4GLN - chains D and F of the 4 polymer chains in the assembly; structure by X-ray diffraction, 1.60 A resolution.

== Chain D ==
Name: D-RFX001
Sequence (56 residues; numbered 1 to 56; the number before each row is that of its first residue):
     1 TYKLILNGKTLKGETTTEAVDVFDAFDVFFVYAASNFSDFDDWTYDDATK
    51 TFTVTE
Modified / non-standard residues: T1, T10, T15, T16, T17, T44, T49, T51, T53, T55 (D-threonine; DTH); Y2, Y32, Y45 (D-tyrosine; DTY); K3, K9, K12, K50 (D-lysine; DLY); L4, L6, L11 (D-leucine; DLE); I5 (D-isoleucine; DIL); N7, N36 (D-asparagine; DSG); E14, E18, E56 (D-glutamic acid; DGL); A19, A25, A33, A34, A48 (D-alanine; DAL); V20, V22, V28, V31, V54 (D-valine; DVA); D21, D24, D27, D39, D41, D42, D46, D47 (D-aspartic acid; DAS); F23, F26, F29, F30, F37, F40, F52 (D-phenylalanine; DPN); S35, S38 (D-serine; DSN); W43 (D-tryptophan; DTR)

== Chain F ==
Name: Vascular endothelial growth factor A
Reference sequence: P15692 (VEGFA_HUMAN); residues 1-102 here correspond to UniProt positions 34-135 (UniProt number = residue number + 33)
Sequence (102 residues; row label = number of the first residue in the row):
     1 GQNHHEVVKFMDVYQRSYCHPIETLVDIFQEYPDEIEYIFKPSCVPLMRC
    51 GGCCNDEGLECVPTEESNITMQIMRIKPHQGQHIGEMSFLQHNKCECRPK
   101 KD
Not modelled in the structure: 1-5, 101-102
Disulfides: C19-C61, C50-C95, C54-C97

== Chain D / chain F interface ==
Pairs across the interface (18):
  F26(D) with K41(F)
  F30(D) with K41(F); M74(F); I76(F)
  A34(D) with Q82(F)
  F37(D) with Q82(F), hydrogen bond (backbone-side chain)
  S38(D) with Q80(F); G81(F); Q82(F), hydrogen bond (backbone-backbone)
  D39(D) with Q82(F); H83(F)
  F40(D) with M74(F); Q82(F), hydrogen bond (backbone-backbone); H83(F), hydrogen bond (backbone-side chain); I84(F), hydrogen bond (backbone-backbone)
  D41(D) with I84(F)
  D42(D) with I84(F)
  W43(D) with I84(F)
Interface residues without a listed pair, chain F (9 interface residues in all): Q72
The authors on this interface:
  - residue pairs: S38(D)-Q82(F) (backbone contact), D39(D)-H83(F)
  - interface residues, chain D: F37(D)

== In short ==
Chain D and chain F form an interface of 10 and 9 residues respectively, with 5 hydrogen bonds. Among the
polar pairs are F37(D)-Q82(F), F40(D)-H83(F) and S38(D)-Q82(F). The authors report a backbone contact between
S38(D) and Q82(F); a contact between D39(D) and H83(F). The paper reports the interface residue F37(D).
Here chain D is D-RFX001 and chain F is Vascular endothelial growth factor A. Entry 4GLN (Crystal Structure of
Chemically Synthesized Heterochiral {D-Protein Antagonist plus VEGF-A} Protein Complex in space group P21/n)
was determined by X-ray diffraction, deposited together with 4GLS and 4GLU.
